PDB entry 8UBD | electron microscopy, 3.05 A resolution | chains C and I of the 9 polymer chains in the assembly

== Chain C ==
Name: Avd
Source organism: Bordetella phage BPP-1
Reference sequence: chimeric construct of Q775D7, Q9FA38: residues 1-124 from Q775D7 (Q775D7_BPBPP) positions 1-124 (same numbers); residues 125-290 from Q9FA38 positions 5-170 (UniProt number = residue number - 120)
Chain sequence (290 residues; row label = number of the first residue in the row):
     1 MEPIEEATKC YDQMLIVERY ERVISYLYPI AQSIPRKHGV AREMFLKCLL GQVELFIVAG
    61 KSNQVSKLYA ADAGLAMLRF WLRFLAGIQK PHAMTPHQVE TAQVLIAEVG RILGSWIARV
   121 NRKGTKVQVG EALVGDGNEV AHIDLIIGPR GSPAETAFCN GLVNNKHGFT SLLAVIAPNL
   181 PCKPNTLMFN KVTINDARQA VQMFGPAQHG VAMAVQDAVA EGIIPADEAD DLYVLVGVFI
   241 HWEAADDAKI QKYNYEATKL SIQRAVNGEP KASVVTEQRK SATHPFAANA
Unresolved in the structure: 1-10, 122-290

== Chain I ==
Molecule: Diversity-generating retroelement (DGR) RNA Sp
Sequence (140 nucleotides; row label = number of the first residue in the row):
     1 CAUGGCUCUG CCAACGCUAC GGCUUGGCGG GCUGGCCUUU CCUCAAUAGG UGGUCAGCCG
    61 GUUCUGUCCU GCUUCGGCGA ACACGUUACA CGGUUCGGCA AAACGUCGAU UACUGAAAAU
   121 GGAAAGGCGG GGCCGACUUC
Unresolved in the structure: 1-2, 34-46, 58, 140

== Interface between chain C and chain I ==
Residue-residue contacts (8; chain C residue first):
  Arg36(C) - U3(I)  salt bridge to the phosphate
  Arg36(C) - G4(I)  salt bridge to the phosphate
  Arg36(C) - G5(I)  hydrogen bond to the base
  Arg36(C) - U33(I)  hydrogen bond to the base
  Lys37(C) - U3(I)  hydrogen bond to the base
  Gly39(C) - U3(I)  base contact
  Val40(C) - U3(I)  hydrogen bond to the base
  Ala41(C) - U3(I)  base contact
Other interface residues (no listed pair), chain C (6 interface residues in all): His38

== Summary ==
6 residues of chain C face 4 of chain I across their interface; the contacts include 4 hydrogen bonds and 2
salt bridges. Among the polar pairs are Arg36(C)-G5(I), Arg36(C)-U33(I) and Lys37(C)-U3(I).
Here chain C is Avd (Bordetella phage BPP-1) and chain I is Diversity-generating retroelement (DGR) RNA Sp.
Entry 8UBD (Diversity-generating retroelement (DGR) ribonucleoprotein reverse transcriptase - Pre-active State
2) was determined by electron microscopy (same publication as 8UB7, 8UB8, 8UB9, 8UBA, 8UBB, 8UBC, 8UBE and
8UBF).
